Entry 2RFS (X-ray diffraction, 2.20 A resolution); this record covers chain A.

== Chain A ==
Protein: Hepatocyte growth factor receptor
From: Homo sapiens
Notes: EC 2.7.10.1
Reference sequence: P08581 (MET_HUMAN); residue numbers follow UniProt; this construct covers 1048-1351
Amino-acid sequence (310 residues; row label = number of the first residue in the row):
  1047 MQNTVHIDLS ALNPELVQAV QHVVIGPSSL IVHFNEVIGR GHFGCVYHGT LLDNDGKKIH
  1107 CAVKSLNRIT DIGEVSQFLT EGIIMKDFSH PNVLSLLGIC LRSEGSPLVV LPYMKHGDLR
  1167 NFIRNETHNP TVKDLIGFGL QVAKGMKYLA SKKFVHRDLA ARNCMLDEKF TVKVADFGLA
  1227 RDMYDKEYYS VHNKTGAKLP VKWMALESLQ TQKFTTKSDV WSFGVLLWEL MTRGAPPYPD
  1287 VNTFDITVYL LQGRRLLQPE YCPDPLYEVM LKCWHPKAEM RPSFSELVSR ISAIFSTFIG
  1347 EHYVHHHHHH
Unresolved in the structure: 1047-1066, 1098-1103, 1114-1117, 1148-1151, 1239-1240, 1347-1356
Construct notes: initiating methionine (1047); conflict Leu-1272 (Val in P08581); expression tag (1352-1356)
Small-molecule neighbours: c-Met (AM8; N-(3-chlorophenyl)-N-methyl-2-oxo-3-[(3,4,5-trimethyl-1H-pyrrol-2-yl)methyl]-2H-indole-5-sulfonamide): Ile-1084, Gly-1085, Val-1092, Ala-1108, Leu-1140, Leu-1157, Pro-1158, Tyr-1159, Met-1160, Lys-1161, Gly-1163, Asp-1164, Arg-1208, Asn-1209, Met-1211, Ala-1221, Asp-1222, Ala-1226, Tyr-1230

== Summary ==
Chain A binds c-Met.
Chain A is Hepatocyte growth factor receptor (Homo sapiens); the structure, X-ray structure of SU11274 bound
to c-Met, was determined by X-ray diffraction (same publication as 2RFN).
